8VIW - chains A and D of the 4 polymer chains in the assembly; structure by electron microscopy, 3.30 A resolution.

[Chain A (and D)]
Name: Heparosan synthase B
From: Pasteurella multocida
Notes: chain D of this document is another copy of the same molecule, construct and numbering; everything in this record applies to it too
UniProt: Q5SGE1 (Q5SGE1_PASMD); numbering as in UniProt (aligned over 98-651)
Amino-acid sequence (559 residues; numbered 93 to 651; the number before each row is that of its first residue):
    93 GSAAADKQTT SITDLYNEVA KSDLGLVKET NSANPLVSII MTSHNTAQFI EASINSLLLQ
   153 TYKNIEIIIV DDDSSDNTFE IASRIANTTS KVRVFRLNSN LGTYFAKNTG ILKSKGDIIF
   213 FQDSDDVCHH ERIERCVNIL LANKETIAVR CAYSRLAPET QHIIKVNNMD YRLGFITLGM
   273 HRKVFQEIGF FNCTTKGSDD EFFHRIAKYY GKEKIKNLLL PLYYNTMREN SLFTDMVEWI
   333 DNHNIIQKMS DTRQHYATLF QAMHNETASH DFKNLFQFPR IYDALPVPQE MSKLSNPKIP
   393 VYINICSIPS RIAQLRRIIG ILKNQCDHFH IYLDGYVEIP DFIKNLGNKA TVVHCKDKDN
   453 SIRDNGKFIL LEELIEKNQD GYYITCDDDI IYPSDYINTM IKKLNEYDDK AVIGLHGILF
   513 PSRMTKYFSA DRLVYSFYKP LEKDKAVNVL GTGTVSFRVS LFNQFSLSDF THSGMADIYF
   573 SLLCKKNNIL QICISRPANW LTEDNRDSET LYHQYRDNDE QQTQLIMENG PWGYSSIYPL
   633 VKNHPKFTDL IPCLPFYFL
Disordered / not traced: 93-100, 119-124
Construct notes: expression tag (93-97)
Metal / ion sites: Mn2+ site 1: Asp217 (together with UDP); Mn2+ site 2: Asp481 (together with UDP)
Ligand contacts:
  - UDP (uridine-5'-diphosphate), molecule 1: Thr134, Ser135, His136, Thr138, Asp164, Asn192, Gly194, Thr195, Asp215, Ser216, Asp217, Arg247, Asn317, Thr318, Arg320, Ser323, Leu324, Phe325, Lys385
  - UDP, molecule 2: Cys398, Ser399, Ile400, Arg403, Asp426, Arg455, Asp456, Asp479, Asp480, Asp481, Glu601, Thr602, Leu603, Tyr604

[Interface between chain A and chain D]
Pairs across the interface - 18 pairs, chain A then chain D:
  Trp331(A) - Lys502(D)  hydrogen bond (backbone-side chain)
  Trp331(A) - His636(D)  hydrogen bond (backbone-side chain)
  Trp331(A) - Pro637(D)  hydrophobic
  Ile332(A) - His636(D)
  Asp333(A) - Asn635(D)
  Asn334(A) - Lys634(D)  hydrogen bond (side chain-backbone)
  Asn334(A) - Asn635(D)
  Asn334(A) - His636(D)
  Asn334(A) - Pro637(D)
  Lys502(A) - Trp331(D)  hydrogen bond (side chain-backbone)
  Lys634(A) - Asn334(D)  hydrogen bond (backbone-side chain)
  Asn635(A) - Asp333(D)
  Asn635(A) - Asn334(D)
  His636(A) - Trp331(D)  hydrogen bond (side chain-backbone)
  His636(A) - Ile332(D)
  His636(A) - Asn334(D)
  Pro637(A) - Trp331(D)  hydrophobic
  Pro637(A) - Asn334(D)
Other interface residues (no listed pair), chain A (10 interface residues in all): Glu330
Other interface residues (no listed pair), chain D (10 interface residues in all): Glu330

[In short]
The chain A/chain D interface involves 10 residues from each chain; the contacts include 6 hydrogen bonds.
Polar contacts include Trp331(A)-Lys502(D), Trp331(A)-His636(D) and Asn334(A)-Lys634(D). Chain A binds UDP.
Both chains are Heparosan synthase B (Pasteurella multocida). Entry 8VIW (Cryo-EM structure of heparosan
synthase 2 from Pasteurella multocida with polysaccharide in the GlcNAc-T active site) was determined by
electron microscopy (same publication as 8VH7).
